Entry 9FG9 (electron microscopy, 2.70 A resolution); this record covers chains A and E of the 5 polymer chains in the assembly.

[Chain A]
Protein: Gamma-aminobutyric acid receptor subunit alpha-1
From: Homo sapiens
Reference sequence: P14867 (GBRA1_HUMAN); residues 1-429 here correspond to UniProt positions 28-456 (UniProt number = residue number + 27)
Chain sequence (464 residues; each row starts with the number of its first residue; numbers below 1 keep their minus sign (Met-34 is residue -34)):
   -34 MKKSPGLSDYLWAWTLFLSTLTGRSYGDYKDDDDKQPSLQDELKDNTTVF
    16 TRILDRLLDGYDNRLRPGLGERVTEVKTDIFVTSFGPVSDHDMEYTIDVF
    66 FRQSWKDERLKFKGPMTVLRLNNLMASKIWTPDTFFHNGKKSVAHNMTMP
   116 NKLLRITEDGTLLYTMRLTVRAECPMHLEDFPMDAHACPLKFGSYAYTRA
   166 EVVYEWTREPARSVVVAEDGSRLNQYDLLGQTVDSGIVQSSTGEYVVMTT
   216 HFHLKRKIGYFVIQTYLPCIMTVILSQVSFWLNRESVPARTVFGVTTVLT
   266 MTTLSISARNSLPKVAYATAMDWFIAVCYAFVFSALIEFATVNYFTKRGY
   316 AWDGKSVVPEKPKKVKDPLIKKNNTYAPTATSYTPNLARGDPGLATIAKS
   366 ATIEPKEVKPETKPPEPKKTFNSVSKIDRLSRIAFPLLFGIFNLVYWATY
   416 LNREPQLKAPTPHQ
Disordered / not traced: -34 to 11, 326-383, 419-429
Sequence notes: initiating methionine (-34); expression tag (-33 to 0)
Cystine bridges: Cys139-Cys153
Covalent attachments: glycan linked to Asn111
Ligand contacts:
  - gamma-amino-butanoic acid (ABU): Phe65, Arg67, Leu118, Thr130
  - LBN (1-palmitoyl-2-oleoyl-sn-glycero-3-phosphocholine): Ile223, Gly224, Val227, Ile228, Leu232, Ile235, Met236, Ile239, Gln242, Pro401, Phe404, Gly405, Asn408, Trp412, Leu416
  - PIO ([(2R)-2-octanoyloxy-3-[oxidanyl-[(1R,2R,3S,4R,5R,6S)-2,3,6-tris(oxidanyl)-4,5-diphosphonooxy-cyclohexyl]oxy-phosphoryl]oxy-propyl] octanoate): Arg249, Ile302, Thr306, Phe310, Lys312, Arg313, Phe386, Asn387, Ser388, Val389, Ser390, Lys391, Ile392, Leu395
  - Etomidate (V8D): Ile228, Gln229, Leu232, Pro233, Met236
Swiss-Prot annotation at these positions:
  - binding site (4-aminobutanoate): Arg67, Thr130
  - binding site (3alpha-hydroxy-5alpha-pregnan-11,20-dione): Trp246
  - glycosylation (N-linked (GlcNAc...) asparagine): Asn11, Asn111

[Chain E]
Protein: Gamma-aminobutyric acid receptor subunit beta-3
From: Homo sapiens
Reference sequence: P28472 (GBRB3_HUMAN), isoform P28472-2; residues -24 to 448 here correspond to UniProt positions 1-473 (UniProt number = residue number + 25)
Chain sequence (473 residues; numbered -24 to 448; the number before each row is that of its first residue; numbers below 1 keep their minus sign (Met-24 is residue -24)):
   -24 MCSGLLELLLPIWLSWTLGTRGSEPRSVNDPGNMSFVKETVDKLLKGYDI
    26 RLRPDFGGPPVCVGMNIDIASIDMVSEVNMDYTLTMYFQQYWRDKRLAYS
    76 GIPLNLTLDNRVADQLWVPDTYFLNDKKSFVHGVTVKNRMIRLHPDGTVL
   126 YGLRITTTAACMMDLRRYPLDEQNCTLEIESYGYTTDDIEFYWRGGDKAV
   176 TGVERIELPQFSIVEHRLVSRNVVFATGAYPRLSLSFRLKRNIGYFILQT
   226 YMPSILITILSWVSFWINYDASAARVALGITTVLTMTTINTHLRETLPKI
   276 PYVKAIDMYLMGCFVFVFLALLEYAFVNYIFFGRGPQRQKKLAEKTAKAK
   326 NDRSKSESNRVDAHGNILLTSLEVHNEMNEVSGGIGDTRNSAISFDNSGI
   376 QYRKQSMPREGHGRFLGDRSLPHKKTHLRRRSSQLKIKIPDLTDVNAIDR
   426 WSRIVFPFTFSLFNLVYWLYYVN
Disordered / not traced: -24 to 7, 314-413, 448
Cystine bridges: Cys136-Cys150
Covalent attachments: N-acetylglucosamine (NAG) linked to Asn80; glycan linked to Asn149
Ligand contacts:
  - gamma-amino-butanoic acid (ABU): Tyr97, Glu155, Ser156, Tyr157, Phe200, Thr202, Tyr205
  - LBN (1-palmitoyl-2-oleoyl-sn-glycero-3-phosphocholine): Pro276, Val278, Met286, Val290, Leu294
  - hexadecane (R16): Ile218, Ile222, Ile230, Ile234, Trp237, Pro432, Phe435, Ser436, Asn439, Trp443
  - Etomidate (V8D): Met261, Thr262, Asn265, Asp282, Leu285, Met286, Phe289, Val290
Swiss-Prot annotation at these positions:
  - binding site (benzamidine): Asp95 to Tyr97, Glu155 to Tyr157, Phe200
  - binding site (4-aminobutanoate): Tyr97, Glu155, Tyr157, Thr202
  - binding site (histamine): Tyr97, Ser156, Tyr157, Thr202
  - glycosylation (N-linked (GlcNAc...) asparagine): Asn8, Asn80, Asn149

[How chain A and chain E interact]
Pairs across the interface - 103 pairs, chain A then chain E:
  Gly25(A) - Lys13(E)
  Asp27(A) - Lys13(E)
  Asn28(A) - Asp84(E)
  Asn28(A) - Arg86(E)
  Arg29(A) - Val16(E)
  Arg29(A) - Asp17(E)  salt bridge
  Arg29(A) - Leu20(E)
  Arg29(A) - Leu83(E)
  Arg29(A) - Asp84(E)  hydrogen bond (backbone-backbone)
  Arg29(A) - Val87(E)
  Leu30(A) - Met9(E)  hydrophobic
  Leu30(A) - Val12(E)  hydrophobic
  Leu30(A) - Lys13(E)
  Leu30(A) - Leu83(E)  hydrophobic
  Arg31(A) - Met9(E)
  Leu34(A) - Val12(E)  hydrophobic
  Gly35(A) - Asn8(E)  hydrogen bond (backbone-side chain)
  Glu36(A) - Asn8(E)
  Glu36(A) - Met9(E)  hydrogen bond (side chain-backbone)
  Arg74(A) - Met9(E)
  Ser92(A) - Arg86(E)  hydrogen bond (backbone-side chain)
  Ile94(A) - Arg86(E)
  Pro97(A) - Thr110(E)
  Asp98(A) - Val111(E)
  Thr99(A) - Val109(E)
  Thr99(A) - Thr110(E)  hydrogen bond (backbone-side chain)
  Thr99(A) - Val111(E)
  Phe100(A) - Tyr62(E)
  Phe100(A) - Val109(E)
  Phe100(A) - Asn113(E)
  Phe100(A) - Arg129(E)
  Phe101(A) - Arg129(E)  hydrogen bond (backbone-side chain)
  His102(A) - Tyr62(E)
  His102(A) - Arg129(E)
  Gly104(A) - Arg129(E)  hydrogen bond (backbone-side chain)
  Lys105(A) - Asp48(E)  salt bridge
  Lys105(A) - Phe105(E)
  Lys105(A) - His107(E)  hydrogen bond (backbone-side chain)
  Lys106(A) - Phe105(E)
  Ser107(A) - Val109(E)
  Val108(A) - Val109(E)
  Ala109(A) - Val109(E)
  Met131(A) - Thr110(E)
  Leu133(A) - Val109(E)  hydrophobic
  Leu133(A) - Thr110(E)
  Glu138(A) - Ser46(E)  hydrogen bond
  Tyr160(A) - Tyr62(E)
  Tyr160(A) - Asn113(E)
  Tyr160(A) - Arg114(E)
  Tyr160(A) - Met115(E)  hydrophobic
  Tyr160(A) - Gly127(E)
  Tyr160(A) - Leu128(E)
  Tyr160(A) - Arg129(E)  hydrogen bond (side chain-backbone)
  Ala161(A) - Thr82(E)
  Ala161(A) - Met115(E)  hydrophobic
  Ala161(A) - Arg117(E)  hydrogen bond (backbone-side chain)
  Tyr162(A) - Thr82(E)
  Tyr162(A) - Leu83(E)
  Tyr162(A) - Asp84(E)
  Thr163(A) - Arg117(E)
  Glu166(A) - Thr82(E)  hydrogen bond
  Ser206(A) - Asp43(E)  hydrogen bond
  Thr207(A) - Met115(E)
  Thr207(A) - Arg117(E)  hydrogen bond (backbone-side chain)
  Thr207(A) - Leu125(E)
  Tyr210(A) - Arg117(E)  hydrogen bond
  Val252(A) - Ala249(E)  hydrophobic
  Pro253(A) - Ala248(E)  hydrophobic
  Thr256(A) - Ala249(E)
  Val260(A) - Leu253(E)  hydrophobic
  Val260(A) - Thr256(E)
  Val263(A) - Ile232(E)  hydrophobic
  Val263(A) - Leu235(E)  hydrophobic
  Leu264(A) - Thr256(E)
  Leu264(A) - Thr260(E)
  Thr267(A) - Ile232(E)
  Thr267(A) - Ile264(E)
  Ile271(A) - Gln224(E)  hydrogen bond (backbone-side chain)
  Ile271(A) - Ile264(E)  hydrophobic
  Ile271(A) - His267(E)
  Arg274(A) - Gln224(E)
  Asn275(A) - His267(E)
  Lys279(A) - Pro184(E)
  Lys279(A) - Gln185(E)
  Lys279(A) - Tyr220(E)
  Lys279(A) - Thr271(E)
  Val280(A) - Pro184(E)
  Val280(A) - Tyr220(E)
  Ala281(A) - Pro184(E)
  Ala281(A) - Asn217(E)
  Ala281(A) - Gly219(E)
  Tyr282(A) - Leu223(E)
  Asp287(A) - Leu223(E)
  Tyr294(A) - Leu231(E)  hydrophobic
  Tyr294(A) - Ile232(E)
  Phe298(A) - Leu231(E)
  Phe298(A) - Leu235(E)  hydrophobic
  Leu301(A) - Leu235(E)  hydrophobic
  Ile302(A) - Val238(E)  hydrophobic
  Ala305(A) - Val238(E)  hydrophobic
  Asn308(A) - Ile242(E)
  Tyr309(A) - Trp241(E)
  Tyr309(A) - Arg428(E)  hydrogen bond
Other interface residues (no listed pair), chain A (68 interface residues in all): Tyr26, Pro32, Gly33, Met58, Phe66, Thr96, Val257, Thr268, Ser270, Pro278, Ala283
Other interface residues (no listed pair), chain E (62 interface residues in all): Gln64, Tyr66, Leu79, Leu81, Gln90, Thr131, Tyr143, Pro228, Ile234, Ala252, Thr263

[Overview]
68 residues of chain A face 62 of chain E across their interface, with 17 hydrogen bonds and 2 salt bridges.
Among the polar pairs are Arg29(A)-Asp17(E), Lys105(A)-Asp48(E) and Gly35(A)-Asn8(E). Bound to chain A:
compound PIO, compound LBN, gamma-amino-butanoic acid and Etomidate.
Here chain A is Gamma-aminobutyric acid receptor subunit alpha-1 and chain E is Gamma-aminobutyric acid
receptor subunit beta-3, both from Homo sapiens. Entry 9FG9 (Cryo-EM structure of the full-length
alpha1beta3gamma2 GABA(A) receptor in complex with GABA and Etomidate in the ...) was determined by electron
microscopy.
